PDB entry 7URA | electron microscopy, 3.11 A resolution | chains A and H of the 3 polymer chains in the assembly

== Chain A ==
Molecule: Isoform 2 of Protein-serine O-palmitoleoyltransferase porcupine
Source organism: Homo sapiens
Notes: EC 2.3.1.250
Reference sequence: Q9H237 (PORCN_HUMAN), isoform Q9H237-2; residues 2-456 here = UniProt positions 2-456
Sequence (464 residues; row label = number of the first residue in the row; numbers below 1 keep their minus sign (Met-7 is residue -7)):
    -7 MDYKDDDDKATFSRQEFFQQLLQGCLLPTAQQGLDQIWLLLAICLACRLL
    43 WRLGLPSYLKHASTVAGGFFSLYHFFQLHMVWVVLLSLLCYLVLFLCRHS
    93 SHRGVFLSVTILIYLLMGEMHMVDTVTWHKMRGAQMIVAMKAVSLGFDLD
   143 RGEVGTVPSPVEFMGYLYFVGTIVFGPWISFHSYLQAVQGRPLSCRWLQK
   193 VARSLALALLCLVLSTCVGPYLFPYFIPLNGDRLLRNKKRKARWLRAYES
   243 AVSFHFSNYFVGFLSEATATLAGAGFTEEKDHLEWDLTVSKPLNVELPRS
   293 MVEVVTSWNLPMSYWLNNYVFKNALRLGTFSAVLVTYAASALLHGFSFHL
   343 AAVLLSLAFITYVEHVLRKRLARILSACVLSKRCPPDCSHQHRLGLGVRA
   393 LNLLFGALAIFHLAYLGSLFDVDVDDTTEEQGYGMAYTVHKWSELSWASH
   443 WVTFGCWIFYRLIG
Unresolved in the structure: -7 to 3, 223-233, 415-424
Cystine bridges: Cys17-Cys209
Construct notes: initiating methionine (-7); expression tag (-6 to 1)
Ion coordination: Zn2+: Cys370, Cys376, Cys380, His382
Ligand contacts:
  - Digitonin (AJP): Val97, Ser100, Ile103, Leu104, Leu107, Val135, Phe139, Trp307, Val312, Asn315, Ala316, Arg318, Ala331, Leu335
  - Palmitoleoyl-CoA (OH6; S-[2-[3-[[(2R)-4-[[[(2R,3R,4R,5R)-5-(6-aminopurin-9-yl)-4-oxidanyl-3-phosphonooxy-oxolan-2-yl]methoxy-oxidanyl-phosphoryl]oxy-oxidanyl-phosphoryl]oxy-3,3-dimethyl-2-oxidanyl-butanoyl]amino]propanoylamino]ethyl] (Z)-hexadec-9-enethioate): Phe246, His247, Val294, Val296, Val297, Thr298, Trp300, Met304, Ser305, Leu308, Asn309, Phe313, Thr321, Val325, Thr328, Tyr329, Ser332, His336, Leu342, Val345, Leu346, Leu349, Thr353, Tyr354, His357, Lys361, Lys374, Leu405, Leu408, Gly409, Phe412
UniProt features mapped onto this chain:
  - active site: His341
  - lipidation: Cys187 (S-palmitoyl cysteine)
  - natural variant: Gly60 (G60R: In FODH), Ser136 (S136F: In FODH), Gly168 (G168R: In FODH), Arg228 (R228C: In a patient with focal dermal hypoplasia also carrying a frameshift mutation; uncertain significance), Glu258 (V258E: In FODH; this construct carries the variant), His341 (H341L: In FODH), Arg365 (R365G: In FODH; R365Q: In FODH), Arg385 (C385R: In FODH; this construct carries the variant), Trp439 (W439R: In FODH)
  - mutagenesis: Cys187 (C187A: Drastic loss of palmitoylation), His341 (H341A: Loss of function)
What the authors report for this chain:
  - Zn2+ coordination: Cys370, Cys376, Cys380, His382
  - binding site for Palmitoleoyl-CoA: Phe246, Val296, Val297, Thr298, Trp300, Asn309, Tyr329, Ser332, His336, Leu342, Leu349, His357, Lys361, Lys374, Leu405, Leu408, Phe412
  - specificity-determining residues: Trp300
  - catalytic residues: His336 (proposed by the authors, not directly observed)

== Chain H ==
Molecule: 2C11 heavy chain
Source organism: Mus musculus
Sequence (250 residues; each row starts with the number of its first residue):
     1 MGWSCIILFLVATATGVHSEIQLQQSGAELVKPGASVKMSCKVSGYSFTG
    51 YNMNWVKQSHGKSLEWIGNINPYYVSTNYNQKFTGKATFTVDRSSSTAYM
   101 QLDSLTSEDSAVYYCARSYGSSHTFAYWGQGTLVTVSSASTKGPSVFPLA
   151 PSSKSTSGGTAALGCLVKDYFPEPVTVSWNSGALTSGVHTFPAVLQSSGL
   201 YSLSSVVTVPSSSLGTQTYICNVNHKPSNTKVDKRVEPKSCDKTHHHHHH
Unresolved in the structure: 1-19, 139-250
Cystine bridges: Cys41-Cys115
Ligand contacts: Digitonin (AJP): Tyr73, Tyr74, Val75, Arg93

== Interface between chain A and chain H ==
Contacting residue pairs (29; chain A residue first):
  Arg90(A) - Ser121(H)
  His91(A) - Gly50(H)
  His91(A) - Tyr51(H)
  His91(A) - Gly120(H)
  His91(A) - Ser121(H)
  Ser93(A) - Thr49(H)  hydrogen bond (side chain-backbone)
  Ser93(A) - Gly50(H)
  Ser93(A) - Asn71(H)
  Ser93(A) - Tyr73(H)
  His94(A) - Thr49(H)
  His94(A) - Tyr73(H)
  Arg95(A) - Gly120(H)
  Arg95(A) - Ser121(H)
  Val97(A) - Tyr73(H)  hydrophobic
  Phe139(A) - Tyr74(H)
  Leu141(A) - His123(H)  hydrogen bond (backbone-side chain)
  Asp142(A) - Asn52(H)  hydrogen bond (backbone-side chain)
  Asp142(A) - Asn71(H)  hydrogen bond (backbone-side chain)
  Asp142(A) - Tyr74(H)
  Arg143(A) - Asn69(H)
  Arg143(A) - Tyr74(H)
  Arg143(A) - Asn78(H)
  Gly144(A) - His123(H)
  Val146(A) - His123(H)
  Gly147(A) - Ser121(H)
  Gly147(A) - Ser122(H)
  Gly147(A) - His123(H)  hydrogen bond (backbone-backbone)
  Thr148(A) - Ser122(H)
  Val149(A) - Ser121(H)
Interface residues without a listed pair, chain A (18 interface residues in all): Ser92, Glu145, Asn315
Interface residues without a listed pair, chain H (15 interface residues in all): Ser76, Tyr119

== In short ==
The interface between chain A and chain H involves 18 residues on one side and 15 on the other, with 5
hydrogen bonds. Polar contacts include Ser93(A)-Thr49(H), Leu141(A)-His123(H) and Asp142(A)-Asn52(H). From the
paper: the catalytic residue His336(A); a binding site for Palmitoleoyl-CoA at Phe246(A), Val296(A) and
Val297(A) among others.
Here chain A is Isoform 2 of Protein-serine O-palmitoleoyltransferase porcupine (Homo sapiens) and chain H is
2C11 heavy chain (Mus musculus). Entry 7URA (Human PORCN in complex with Palmitoleoyl-CoA) was determined by
electron microscopy (same publication as 7URC).
